Entry 6VXT (X-ray diffraction, 1.74 A resolution); this record covers chains A and D of the 4 polymer chains in the assembly.

[Chain A]
Name: Nitrogenase molybdenum-iron protein alpha chain
Organism: Azotobacter vinelandii
Notes: EC 1.18.6.1
Reference sequence: P07328 (NIFD_AZOVI); residues 1-492 here = UniProt positions 1-492
Amino-acid sequence (492 residues; numbered 1 to 492; the number before each row is that of its first residue):
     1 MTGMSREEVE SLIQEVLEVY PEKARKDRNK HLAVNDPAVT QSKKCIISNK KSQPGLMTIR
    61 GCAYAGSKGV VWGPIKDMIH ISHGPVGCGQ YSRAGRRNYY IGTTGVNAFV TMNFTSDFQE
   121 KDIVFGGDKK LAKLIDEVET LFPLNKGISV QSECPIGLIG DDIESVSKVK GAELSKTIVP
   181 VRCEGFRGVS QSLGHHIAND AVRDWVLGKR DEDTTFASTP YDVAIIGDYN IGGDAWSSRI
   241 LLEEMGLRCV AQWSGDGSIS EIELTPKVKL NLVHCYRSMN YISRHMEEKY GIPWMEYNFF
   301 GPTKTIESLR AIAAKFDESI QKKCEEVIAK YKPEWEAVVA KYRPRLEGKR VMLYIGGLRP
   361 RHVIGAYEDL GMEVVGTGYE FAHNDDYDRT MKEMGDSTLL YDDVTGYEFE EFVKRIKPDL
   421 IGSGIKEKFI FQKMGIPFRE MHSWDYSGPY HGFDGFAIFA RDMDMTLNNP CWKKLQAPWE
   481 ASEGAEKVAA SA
Not modelled in the structure: 1-4, 481-492
Bound ions: fe(8)-S(7) cluster Fe: Cys-62, Cys-88, Cys-154 (shared with 3 residues of chain B); Fe ion near Cys-275 (its only coordinating residue here)
Small-molecule neighbours:
  - fe(8)-S(7) cluster (CLF): Cys-62, Tyr-64, Pro-85, Val-86, Gly-87, Cys-88, Tyr-91, Glu-153, Cys-154, Gly-185
  - hydrosulfuric acid (H2S): Arg-93, Thr-104, Thr-111, Met-112
  - 3-hydroxy-3-carboxy-adipic acid (HCA): Ala-65, Gly-95, Arg-96, Gln-191, Gly-424, Ile-425, Lys-426, Glu-440, His-442
  - ICS (iron-sulfur-molybdenum cluster with interstitial carbon): Val-70, Arg-96, His-195, Tyr-229, Ile-231, Cys-275, Arg-277, Ser-278, Ile-355, Gly-356, Gly-357, Leu-358, Arg-359, Pro-360, Phe-381, Met-441, His-442
  - molybdenum atom (MO), molecule 1: Asn-29, Lys-30, Leu-32, Cys-45
  - molybdenum atom (MO), molecule 2: Pro-37, Ala-38, Val-39, Thr-40
Swiss-Prot annotation at these positions:
  - binding site ([8Fe-7S] cluster): Cys-62, Cys-88, Cys-154
  - binding site ([7Fe-Mo-9S-C-homocitryl] cluster): Cys-275, His-442
  - mutagenesis: His-195 (H195Q: No nitrogenase activity)
From the paper describing this entry:
  - catalytic residues: Arg-96, His-195 (proposed by the authors, not directly observed)

[Chain D]
Name: Nitrogenase molybdenum-iron protein beta chain
Organism: Azotobacter vinelandii
Notes: EC 1.18.6.1
Reference sequence: P07329 (NIFK_AZOVI); residues 1-523 here = UniProt positions 1-523
Amino-acid sequence (523 residues; each row starts with the number of its first residue):
     1 MSQQVDKIKA SYPLFLDQDY KDMLAKKRDG FEEKYPQDKI DEVFQWTTTK EYQELNFQRE
    61 ALTVNPAKAC QPLGAVLCAL GFEKTMPYVH GSQGCVAYFR SYFNRHFREP VSCVSDSMTE
   121 DAAVFGGQQN MKDGLQNCKA TYKPDMIAVS TTCMAEVIGD DLNAFINNSK KEGFIPDEFP
   181 VPFAHTPSFV GSHVTGWDNM FEGIARYFTL KSMDDKVVGS NKKINIVPGF ETYLGNFRVI
   241 KRMLSEMGVG YSLLSDPEEV LDTPADGQFR MYAGGTTQEE MKDAPNALNT VLLQPWHLEK
   301 TKKFVEGTWK HEVPKLNIPM GLDWTDEFLM KVSEISGQPI PASLTKERGR LVDMMTDSHT
   361 WLHGKRFALW GDPDFVMGLV KFLLELGCEP VHILCHNGNK RWKKAVDAIL AASPYGKNAT
   421 VYIGKDLWHL RSLVFTDKPD FMIGNSYGKF IQRDTLHKGK EFEVPLIRIG FPIFDRHHLH
   481 RSTTLGYEGA MQILTTLVNS ILERLDEETR GMQATDYNHD LVR
Not modelled in the structure: 1
Bound ions: fe(8)-S(7) cluster Fe: Cys-70, Cys-95, Cys-153 (shared with 3 residues of chain C); Fe ion site 1: Arg-108 (shared with 2 residues of chain B); Fe ion site 2: Asp-353, Asp-357 (shared with 1 residue of chain B)
Small-molecule neighbours: fe(8)-S(7) cluster (CLF): Cys-70, Pro-72, Ser-92, Gly-94, Cys-95, Tyr-98, Phe-99, Thr-152, Cys-153, Ser-188
Swiss-Prot annotation at these positions:
  - binding site ([8Fe-7S] cluster): Cys-70, Cys-95, Cys-153, Ser-188

[How chain A and chain D interact]
Residue-residue contacts (48):
  Arg-93(A) / Leu-521(D)
  Ala-94(A) / Leu-521(D)  hydrophobic
  Arg-97(A) / Asn-518(D)
  Arg-97(A) / Asp-520(D)  salt bridge
  Tyr-99(A) / Tyr-517(D)
  Tyr-99(A) / Asn-518(D)  hydrogen bond
  Tyr-99(A) / Asp-520(D)  hydrogen bond
  Tyr-100(A) / Tyr-517(D)
  Ile-101(A) / Gln-513(D)
  Gly-102(A) / Gln-513(D)
  Thr-103(A) / Met-512(D)
  Thr-103(A) / Gln-513(D)  hydrogen bond
  Thr-104(A) / Met-512(D)
  Phe-429(A) / Asp-357(D)
  Gln-432(A) / Thr-356(D)  hydrogen bond
  Gln-432(A) / Asp-357(D)
  Lys-433(A) / Asp-353(D)  salt bridge
  Arg-439(A) / Thr-360(D)
  Tyr-446(A) / Trp-361(D)  hydrophobic
  Tyr-446(A) / Val-522(D)
  Tyr-446(A) / Arg-523(D)
  Met-465(A) / His-359(D)
  Met-465(A) / Thr-360(D)
  Met-465(A) / His-363(D)
  Thr-466(A) / His-359(D)  hydrogen bond
  Thr-466(A) / Thr-360(D)
  Asn-469(A) / His-359(D)
  Asn-469(A) / His-363(D)
  Pro-470(A) / Glu-385(D)
  Pro-470(A) / Tyr-415(D)
  Trp-472(A) / Thr-356(D)
  Lys-474(A) / Leu-322(D)
  Lys-474(A) / Asp-323(D)  salt bridge
  Lys-474(A) / Arg-348(D)  hydrogen bond (backbone-side chain)
  Lys-474(A) / Val-352(D)
  Leu-475(A) / Arg-348(D)
  Leu-475(A) / Val-352(D)  hydrophobic
  Gln-476(A) / Arg-348(D)
  Ala-477(A) / Arg-348(D)
  Pro-478(A) / Asp-326(D)
  Pro-478(A) / Met-330(D)  hydrophobic
  Pro-478(A) / Arg-348(D)
  Trp-479(A) / Asp-326(D)
  Trp-479(A) / Met-330(D)  hydrophobic
  Trp-479(A) / Ile-340(D)  hydrophobic
  Trp-479(A) / Thr-345(D)  hydrogen bond
  Trp-479(A) / Arg-348(D)
  Trp-479(A) / Tyr-487(D)
Also at the interface, not in a pair above, chain A (29 interface residues in all): Asn-107, Trp-236, Asn-468, Cys-471
Also at the interface, not in a pair above, chain D (30 interface residues in all): Met-355, Leu-384, Gly-387, Asp-516

[Overview]
Chain A and chain D form an interface of 29 and 30 residues respectively; the contacts include 7 hydrogen
bonds and 3 salt bridges. Among the polar pairs are Arg-97(A)/Asp-520(D), Lys-433(A)/Asp-353(D) and
Lys-474(A)/Asp-323(D). Ligands of chain A: 3-hydroxy-3-carboxy-adipic acid, compound ICS, molybdenum atom,
hydrosulfuric acid and fe(8)-S(7) cluster. The paper reports catalytic residues Arg-96(A) and His-195(A).
Here chain A is Nitrogenase molybdenum-iron protein alpha chain and chain D is Nitrogenase molybdenum-iron
protein beta chain, both from Azotobacter vinelandii. Entry 6VXT (Activated Nitrogenase MoFe-protein from
Azotobacter vinelandii) was determined by X-ray diffraction (same publication as 6UG0).
